PDB entry 1IBL | X-ray diffraction, 3.11 A resolution | chains A and O of the 24 polymer chains in the assembly

[Chain A]
Molecule: 16S ribosomal RNA
From: Thermus thermophilus
Sequence (1522 nucleotides; each row starts with the number of its first residue; note: 42 numbers in that range are skipped by the numbering (no residue carries them; nothing is unmodelled there); a row labelled like 190A-190L holds insertion residues (190A, then the next letters in order); numbering starts at 0):
     0 UUUGUUGGAG AGUUUGAUCC UGGCUCAGGG UGAACGCUGG CGGCGUGCCU AAGACAUGCA
    60 AGUCGUGCGG G
    73 CCGCGGGGUU UU
    88 ACUCCG
    95 UGGUC
   101 AGCGGCGGAC GGGUGAGUAA CGCGUGGGU
  129A G
   130 ACCUACCCGG AAGAGGGGGA CAACCCGGGG AAACUCGGGC UAAUCCCCCA UGUGGACCCG
   190 C
190A-190L CCCUUGGGGUGU
   191 GUCCAAAGGG CUUU
   216 GCCCGCUUCC GGAUGGGCCC GCGUCCCAUC AGCUAGUUGG UGGGGUAAUG GCCCACCAAG
   276 GCGACGACGG GUAGCCGGUC UGAGAGGAUG GCCGGCCACA GGGGCACUGA GACACGGGCC
   336 CCACUCCUAC GGGAGGCAGC AGUUAGGAAU CUUCCGCAAU GGGCGCAAGC CUGACGGAGC
   396 GACGCCGCUU GGAGGAAGAA GCCCUUCGGG GUGUAAACUC CUGAA
   442 CCCGGGACGA AACCCCCGAC GA
   474 GGGGACUGAC GGUACCGGG
   494 GUAAUAGCGC CGGCCAACUC CGUGCCAGCA GCCGCGGUAA UACGGAGGGC GCGAGCGUUA
   554 CCCGGAUUCA CUGGGCGUAA AGGGCGUGUA GGCGGCCUGG GGCGUCCCAU GUGAAAGACC
   614 ACGGCUCAAC CGUGGGGGAG CGUGGGAUAC GCUCAGGCUA GACGGUGGGA GAGGGUGGUG
   674 GAAUUCCCGG AGUAGCGGUG AAAUGCGCAG AUACCGGGAG GAACGCCGAU GGCGAAGGCA
   734 GCCACCUGGU CCACCCGUGA CGCUGAGGCG CGAAAGCGUG GGGAGCAAAC CGGAUUAGAU
   794 ACCCGGGUAG UCCACGCCCU AAACGAUGCG CGCUAGGUCU CUGGGUCU
   848 CCUGGGGGCC GAAGCUAACG CGUUAAGCGC GCCGCCUGGG GAGUACGGCC GCAAGGCUGA
   908 AACUCAAAGG AAUUGACGGG GGCCCGCACA AGCGGUGGAG CAUGUGGUUU AAUUCGAAGC
   968 AACGCGAAGA ACCUUACCAG GCCUUGACAU GCUAGG
 1003A G
  1004 AACCCGGGUG AAAGCCUGGG GUGCCCC
1030A-1030D GCGA
  1031 GGGGAGCCCU AGCACAGGUG CUGCAUGGCC GUCGUCAGCU CGUGCCGUGA GGUGUUGGGU
  1091 UAAGUCCCGC AACGAGCGCA ACCCCCGCCG UUAGUUGCCA GCGGUUCGGC CGGGCACUCU
  1151 AACGGGACUG CCCGCGAAA
  1171 GCGGGAGGAA GGAGGGGACG ACGUCUGGUC AGCAUGGCCC UUACGGCCUG GGCGACACAC
  1231 GUGCUACAAU GCCCACUACA AAGCGAUGCC ACCCGGCAAC GGGGAGCUAA UCGCAAAAAG
  1291 GUGGGCCCAG UUCGGAUUGG GGUCUGCAAC CCGACCCCAU GAAGCCGGAA UCGCUAGUAA
  1351 UCGCGGAUCA G
 1361A C
  1362 CAUGCCGCGG UGAAUACGUU CCCGGGCCUU GUACACACCG CCCGUCACGC CAUGGGAGCG
  1422 GGCUCUACCC GAAGUCGCCG GG
  1446 AGCCUACGGG
  1459 CAGGCGCCGA GGGUAGGGCC CGUGACUGGG GCGAAGUCGU AACAAGGUAG CUGUACCGGA
  1519 AGGUGCGGCU GGAUCACCUC CUUUCU
Not modelled in the structure: 0-4, 1535-1544
Bound ions: Mg2+ site 1: U12, G21, G22; Mg2+ site 2: G15, U920; Mg2+ site 3 near G21 (its only coordinating residue here); Mg2+ site 4: C48, G115; Mg2+ site 5 near A53 (its only coordinating residue here); Mg2+ site 6: G61, U62, G105; Mg2+ site 7: G70, U98; Mg2+ site 8: A109, G331; Mg2+ site 9: G115, A116, G117, G289; Mg2+ site 10: A116, G117, G289; Mg2+ site 11: C121, G124, U125, G126, C235, G236; Mg2+ site 12 near G168 (its only coordinating residue here); 75 more Mg2+ sites not listed
Small-molecule neighbours: paromomycin (PAR): C1404, G1405, U1406, C1407, A1408, C1409, C1490, G1491, A1492, A1493, G1494, U1495, C1496

[Chain O]
Protein: 30S ribosomal protein S15
From: Thermus thermophilus
UniProt: P80378 (RS15_THETH); residues 1-89 here = UniProt positions 1-89
Amino-acid sequence (89 residues; numbered 1 to 89; the number before each row is that of its first residue):
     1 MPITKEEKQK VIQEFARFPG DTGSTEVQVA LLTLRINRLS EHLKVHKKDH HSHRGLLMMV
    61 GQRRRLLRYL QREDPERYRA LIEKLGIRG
Not modelled in the structure: 1

[How chain A and chain O interact]
Contacting residue pairs (68):
  G579(A) with Arg-54(O), hydrogen bond to the phosphate
  U580(A) with Arg-54(O), salt bridge to the phosphate; Leu-57(O), sugar contact; Met-58(O), phosphate contact
  G581(A) with Gly-61(O), phosphate contact; Arg-64(O), phosphate contact; Arg-65(O), salt bridge to the phosphate
  U582(A) with Arg-64(O), salt bridge to the phosphate; Arg-68(O), salt bridge to the phosphate
  C656(A) with Gln-28(O), hydrogen bond to the sugar; Gln-62(O), sugar contact
  G657(A) with Thr-22(O), hydrogen bond to the base; Gly-23(O), sugar contact; Gln-28(O), sugar contact
  G658(A) with Lys-8(O), salt bridge to the phosphate; Ile-12(O), phosphate contact; Thr-22(O), sugar contact; Leu-31(O), phosphate contact
  U659(A) with Lys-8(O), salt bridge to the phosphate; Ile-12(O), phosphate contact
  G660(A) with Lys-5(O), salt bridge to the phosphate
  G666(A) with His-51(O), sugar contact; Ser-52(O), base contact
  G667(A) with His-42(O), base contact; Asp-49(O), hydrogen bond to the sugar; His-50(O), sugar contact; His-51(O), sugar contact
  G668(A) with His-46(O), hydrogen bond to the base; Lys-48(O), sugar contact; Asp-49(O), sugar contact
  U669(A) with His-46(O), sugar contact; Lys-48(O), salt bridge to the phosphate
  A728(A) with Arg-54(O), salt bridge to the phosphate
  A729(A) with His-51(O), base contact
  G730(A) with His-51(O), hydrogen bond to the base
  C739(A) with Pro-2(O), phosphate contact; His-42(O), hydrogen bond to the sugar
  U740(A) with Pro-2(O), phosphate contact; Leu-39(O), sugar contact; His-42(O), hydrogen bond to the sugar; Ser-52(O), hydrogen bond to the sugar
  G741(A) with Arg-35(O), salt bridge to the phosphate; Leu-39(O), sugar contact; His-51(O), sugar contact; Ser-52(O), sugar contact; Gly-55(O), sugar contact
  G742(A) with Arg-35(O), salt bridge to the phosphate; Met-58(O), sugar contact
  G750(A) with Phe-18(O), phosphate contact; Asp-21(O), hydrogen bond to the sugar; Thr-22(O), hydrogen bond to the sugar; Gly-23(O), hydrogen bond to the base; Ser-24(O), sugar contact; Gln-28(O), base contact
  U751(A) with Phe-18(O), phosphate contact; Gly-23(O), sugar contact; Ser-24(O), sugar contact; Thr-25(O), sugar contact
  G752(A) with Tyr-69(O), hydrogen bond to the phosphate
  A753(A) with Tyr-69(O), hydrogen bond to the phosphate
  C754(A) with Arg-65(O), sugar contact; Tyr-69(O), sugar contact; Arg-72(O), salt bridge to the phosphate
  G755(A) with Arg-65(O), salt bridge to the phosphate
  C764(A) with His-50(O), phosphate contact
  G765(A) with His-50(O), phosphate contact
  A807(A) with Lys-48(O), salt bridge to the phosphate
  C808(A) with Lys-48(O), salt bridge to the phosphate
Other interface residues (no listed pair), chain A (34 interface residues in all): G661, G727, C749, G763
Other interface residues (no listed pair), chain O (39 interface residues in all): Gln-9, Gly-20, Arg-38, His-53, Met-59, Leu-66, Arg-77

[Overview]
34 residues of chain A face 39 of chain O across their interface, with 14 hydrogen bonds and 15 salt bridges.
Polar contacts include G657(A)/Thr-22(O), G668(A)/His-46(O) and G730(A)/His-51(O). Bound to chain A:
paromomycin. U12(A), G21(A) and G22(A) form the Mg2+ site 1.
Chain A is 16S ribosomal RNA and chain O is 30S ribosomal protein S15, both from Thermus thermophilus; the
structure, Structure of the thermus thermophilus 30S ribosomal subunit in complex with a messenger RNA
fragment and ..., was determined by X-ray diffraction together with 1IBK and 1IBM from the same study.
